PDB entry 4XY3 | X-ray diffraction, 3.04 A resolution | chain A

Chain A:
Molecule: ESX-1 secretion-associated protein EspB
From: Mycobacterium tuberculosis
Reference sequence: P9WJD9 (ESPB_MYCTU); residues 1-460 here = UniProt positions 1-460
Sequence (462 residues; numbered -1 to 460; the number before each row is that of its first residue; numbers below 1 keep their minus sign (Gly-1 is residue -1)):
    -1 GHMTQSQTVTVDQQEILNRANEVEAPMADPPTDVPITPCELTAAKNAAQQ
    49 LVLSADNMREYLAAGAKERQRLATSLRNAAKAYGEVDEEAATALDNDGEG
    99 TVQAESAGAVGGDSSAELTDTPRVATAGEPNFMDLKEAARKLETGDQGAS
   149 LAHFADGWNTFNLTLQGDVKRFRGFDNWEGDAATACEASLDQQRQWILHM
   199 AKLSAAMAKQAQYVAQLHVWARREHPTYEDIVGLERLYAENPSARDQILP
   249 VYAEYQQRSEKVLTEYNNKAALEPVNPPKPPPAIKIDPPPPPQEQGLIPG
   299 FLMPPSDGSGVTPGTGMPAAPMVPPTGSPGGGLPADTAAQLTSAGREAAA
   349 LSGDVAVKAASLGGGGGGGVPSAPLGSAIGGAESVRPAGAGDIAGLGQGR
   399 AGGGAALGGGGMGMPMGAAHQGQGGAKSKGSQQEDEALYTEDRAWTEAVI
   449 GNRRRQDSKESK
Not modelled in the structure: -1 to 7, 82-114, 284-460
Construct notes: expression tag (-1 to 0)
UniProt features mapped onto this chain:
  - site (Cleavage): Ala358, Ser359, Ala386, Gly387
  - modified residue: Thr2 (N-acetylthreonine)

Summary:
Chain A is ESX-1 secretion-associated protein EspB (Mycobacterium tuberculosis); the structure, Structure of
ESX-1 secreted protein EspB, was determined by X-ray diffraction, deposited together with 4XWP, 4XXN and 4XXX.
